Entry 1K05 (X-ray diffraction, 2.90 A resolution); this record covers chain A.

[Chain A]
Name: Focal adhesion kinase 1
From: Homo sapiens
Notes: EC 2.7.1.112
UniProtKB: Q05397 (FAK1_HUMAN); residue numbers follow UniProt; this construct covers 891-1052
Amino-acid sequence (162 residues; each row starts with the number of its first residue):
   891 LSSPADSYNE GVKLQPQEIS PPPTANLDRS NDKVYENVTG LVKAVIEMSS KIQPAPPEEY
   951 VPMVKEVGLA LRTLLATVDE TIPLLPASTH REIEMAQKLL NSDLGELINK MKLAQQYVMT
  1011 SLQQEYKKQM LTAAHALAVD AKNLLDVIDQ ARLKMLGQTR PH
Unresolved in the structure: 891-915, 1051-1052
Curated features (UniProtKB/Swiss-Prot):
  - modified residue: Ser910 (Phosphoserine), Thr914 (Phosphothreonine), Tyr925 (Phosphotyrosine)
  - natural variant: Lys1044 (K1044E: In a metastatic melanoma sample)
  - mutagenesis: Val928 (V928G: Loss of interaction with TGFB1I1), Leu1034 (L1034S: Loss of interaction with TGFB1I1)

[Summary]
Curated annotation (UniProt) lists 2 mutagenesis sites.
Chain A is Focal adhesion kinase 1 (Homo sapiens); the structure, Crystal structure of the Focal Adhesion
Targeting Domain of Focal Adhesion Kinase, was determined by X-ray diffraction.
